PDB entry 8V1Q | electron microscopy, 2.70 A resolution | chains A and T of the 4 polymer chains in the assembly

[Chain A]
Protein: DNA polymerase
Source organism: Human alphaherpesvirus 1 strain KOS
Notes: EC 2.7.7.7
UniProt: H9E937 (H9E937_HHV1); numbering as in UniProt (aligned over 43-1235)
Sequence (1199 residues; each row starts with the number of its first residue):
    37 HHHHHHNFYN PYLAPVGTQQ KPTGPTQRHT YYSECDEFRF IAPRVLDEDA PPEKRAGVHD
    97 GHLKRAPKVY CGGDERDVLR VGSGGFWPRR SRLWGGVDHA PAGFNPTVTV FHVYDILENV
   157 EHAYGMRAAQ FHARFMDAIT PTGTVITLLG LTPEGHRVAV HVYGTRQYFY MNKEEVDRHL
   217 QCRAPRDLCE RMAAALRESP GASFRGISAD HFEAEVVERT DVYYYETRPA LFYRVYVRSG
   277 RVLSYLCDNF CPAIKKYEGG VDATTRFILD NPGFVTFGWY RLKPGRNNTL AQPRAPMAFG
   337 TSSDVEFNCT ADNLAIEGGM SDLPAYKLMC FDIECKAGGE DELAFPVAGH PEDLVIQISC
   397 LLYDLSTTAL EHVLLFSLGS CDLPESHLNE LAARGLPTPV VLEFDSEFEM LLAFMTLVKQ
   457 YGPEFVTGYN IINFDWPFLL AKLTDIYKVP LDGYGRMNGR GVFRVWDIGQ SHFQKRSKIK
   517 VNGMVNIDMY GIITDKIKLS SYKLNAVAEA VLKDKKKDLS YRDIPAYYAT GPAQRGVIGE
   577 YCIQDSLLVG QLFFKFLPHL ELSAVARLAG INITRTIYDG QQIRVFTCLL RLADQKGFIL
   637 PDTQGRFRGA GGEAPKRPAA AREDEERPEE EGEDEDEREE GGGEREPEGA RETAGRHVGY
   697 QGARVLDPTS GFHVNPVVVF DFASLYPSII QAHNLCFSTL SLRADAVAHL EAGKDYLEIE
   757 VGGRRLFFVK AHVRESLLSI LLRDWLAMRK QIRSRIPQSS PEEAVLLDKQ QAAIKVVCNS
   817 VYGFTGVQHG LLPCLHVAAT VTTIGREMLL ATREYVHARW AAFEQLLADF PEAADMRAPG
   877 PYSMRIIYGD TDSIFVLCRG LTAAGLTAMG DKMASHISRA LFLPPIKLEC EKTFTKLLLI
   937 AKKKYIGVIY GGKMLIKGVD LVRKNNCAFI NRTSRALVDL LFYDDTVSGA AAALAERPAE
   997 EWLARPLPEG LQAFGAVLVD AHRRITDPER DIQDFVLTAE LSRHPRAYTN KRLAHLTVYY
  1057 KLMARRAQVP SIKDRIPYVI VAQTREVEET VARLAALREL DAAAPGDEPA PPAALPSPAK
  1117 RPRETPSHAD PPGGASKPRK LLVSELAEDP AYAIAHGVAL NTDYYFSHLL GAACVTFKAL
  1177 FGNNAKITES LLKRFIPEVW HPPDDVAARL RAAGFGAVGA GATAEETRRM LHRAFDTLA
Not modelled in the structure: 37-59, 647-690, 1099-1133
Sequence notes: expression tag (37-42)
Metal / ion sites: Mg2+ site 1 near Asp368 (its only coordinating residue here); Mg2+ site 2 near Tyr465 (its only coordinating residue here)
Reported in the primary citation:
  - conformationally variable residues (order/disorder transition): Gly647 to Ala690
  - binding site for template DNA (chain T): Gln640, Arg692, Val694, Gly695, Tyr696, Gly698
  - binding site for Primer DNA: Arg692
  - contacts within the chain: Lys532-Glu597 (salt bridge), Thr839-Arg842 (hydrogen bond), Gln697-Arg842 (hydrogen bond), Gly698-Arg842 (hydrogen bond)

[Chain T]
Molecule: template DNA
Sequence (50 nucleotides; row label = number of the first residue in the row; numbers below 1 keep their minus sign (DC-17 is residue -17)):
   -17 CACACACACA CACACACAGA TCCCCGGGTA CCGAGCTCGA ATTCGTAATC
Not modelled in the structure: -17 to -4, 27-32

[Chain A / chain T interface]
Contacting residue pairs (61):
  Trp502(A) - DA-2(T)  hydrogen bond to the phosphate
  Phe509(A) - DC-3(T)  base contact
  Phe509(A) - DA-2(T)  base contact
  Phe509(A) - DC-1(T)  phosphate contact
  Gln510(A) - DA-2(T)  hydrogen bond to the phosphate
  Gln510(A) - DC-1(T)  phosphate contact
  Lys511(A) - DC-1(T)  hydrogen bond to the phosphate
  Lys511(A) - DA0(T)  salt bridge to the phosphate
  Arg512(A) - DC-1(T)  phosphate contact
  Lys514(A) - DA-2(T)  sugar contact
  Lys514(A) - DC-1(T)  salt bridge to the phosphate
  Gly616(A) - DA0(T)  phosphate contact
  Gln617(A) - DA0(T)  hydrogen bond to the phosphate
  Gln618(A) - DC-1(T)  hydrogen bond to the base
  Gln618(A) - DA0(T)  hydrogen bond to the phosphate
  Gln640(A) - DA-2(T)  hydrogen bond to the base
  Gln640(A) - DC-1(T)  hydrogen bond to the base
  Phe643(A) - DA-2(T)  base contact
  Arg644(A) - DC-3(T)  base contact
  Ala646(A) - DC-3(T)  base contact
  Arg692(A) - DC4(T)  base contact
  Arg692(A) - DC5(T)  base contact
  Val694(A) - DA2(T)  phosphate contact
  Val694(A) - DT3(T)  phosphate contact
  Gly695(A) - DA2(T)  hydrogen bond to the phosphate
  Tyr696(A) - DG1(T)  sugar contact
  Tyr696(A) - DA2(T)  sugar contact
  Gln697(A) - DA2(T)  phosphate contact
  Gln697(A) - DT3(T)  phosphate contact
  Gly698(A) - DA2(T)  hydrogen bond to the phosphate
  Gly698(A) - DT3(T)  hydrogen bond to the phosphate
  Ala699(A) - DT3(T)  sugar contact
  Val701(A) - DC4(T)  hydrogen bond to the phosphate
  Tyr818(A) - DA0(T)  base contact
  Tyr818(A) - DG1(T)  sugar contact
  Gly819(A) - DA0(T)  base contact
  Gly819(A) - DG1(T)  sugar contact
  Gly822(A) - DG1(T)  sugar contact
  Val823(A) - DA0(T)  phosphate contact
  Val823(A) - DG1(T)  sugar contact
  His825(A) - DC-1(T)  base contact
  Leu827(A) - DC-1(T)  base contact
  Ala937(A) - DC5(T)  sugar contact
  Lys938(A) - DC4(T)  salt bridge to the phosphate
  Lys938(A) - DC5(T)  phosphate contact
  Lys939(A) - DT3(T)  hydrogen bond to the base
  Lys939(A) - DC4(T)  sugar contact
  Lys940(A) - DC5(T)  phosphate contact
  Lys940(A) - DC6(T)  sugar contact
  Arg1048(A) - DG9(T)  sugar contact
  Arg1048(A) - DG10(T)  salt bridge to the phosphate
  Leu1138(A) - DG9(T)  phosphate contact
  Leu1138(A) - DG10(T)  phosphate contact
  Val1139(A) - DG8(T)  phosphate contact
  Val1139(A) - DG9(T)  hydrogen bond to the phosphate
  Ser1140(A) - DG9(T)  hydrogen bond to the phosphate
  Tyr1160(A) - DG8(T)  phosphate contact
  His1164(A) - DG8(T)  salt bridge to the phosphate
  Val1171(A) - DC6(T)  phosphate contact
  Val1171(A) - DC7(T)  phosphate contact
  Lys1174(A) - DC6(T)  salt bridge to the phosphate
Other interface residues (no listed pair), chain A (47 interface residues in all): Tyr614, His693, Arg700, Asn815, Gly826, Ile936, Asn1046, Gly1167

[In short]
47 residues of chain A and 14 residues of chain T are in contact; the contacts include 15 hydrogen bonds and 6
salt bridges. Among the polar pairs are Gln618(A)-DC-1(T), Gln640(A)-DA-2(T) and Gln640(A)-DC-1(T). The paper
reports a binding site for template DNA (chain T) at Gln640(A), Arg692(A) and Val694(A) among others; a
binding site for Primer DNA at Arg692(A).
Chain A is DNA polymerase (Human alphaherpesvirus 1 strain KOS) and chain T is template DNA; the structure,
Herpes simplex virus 1 polymerase holoenzyme bound to DNA in both open/closed conformations, was determined by
electron microscopy together with 8EXX, 8V1R, 8V1S and 8V1T from the same study.
